PDB entry 8J7A | electron microscopy, 3.06 A resolution | chains B and G of the 16 polymer chains in the assembly

Chain B:
Molecule: Photosystem I P700 chlorophyll a apoprotein A2
From: Arabidopsis thaliana
Notes: EC 1.97.1.12
UniProt: P56767 (PSAB_ARATH); residues 1-734 here = UniProt positions 1-734
Sequence (734 residues; row label = number of the first residue in the row):
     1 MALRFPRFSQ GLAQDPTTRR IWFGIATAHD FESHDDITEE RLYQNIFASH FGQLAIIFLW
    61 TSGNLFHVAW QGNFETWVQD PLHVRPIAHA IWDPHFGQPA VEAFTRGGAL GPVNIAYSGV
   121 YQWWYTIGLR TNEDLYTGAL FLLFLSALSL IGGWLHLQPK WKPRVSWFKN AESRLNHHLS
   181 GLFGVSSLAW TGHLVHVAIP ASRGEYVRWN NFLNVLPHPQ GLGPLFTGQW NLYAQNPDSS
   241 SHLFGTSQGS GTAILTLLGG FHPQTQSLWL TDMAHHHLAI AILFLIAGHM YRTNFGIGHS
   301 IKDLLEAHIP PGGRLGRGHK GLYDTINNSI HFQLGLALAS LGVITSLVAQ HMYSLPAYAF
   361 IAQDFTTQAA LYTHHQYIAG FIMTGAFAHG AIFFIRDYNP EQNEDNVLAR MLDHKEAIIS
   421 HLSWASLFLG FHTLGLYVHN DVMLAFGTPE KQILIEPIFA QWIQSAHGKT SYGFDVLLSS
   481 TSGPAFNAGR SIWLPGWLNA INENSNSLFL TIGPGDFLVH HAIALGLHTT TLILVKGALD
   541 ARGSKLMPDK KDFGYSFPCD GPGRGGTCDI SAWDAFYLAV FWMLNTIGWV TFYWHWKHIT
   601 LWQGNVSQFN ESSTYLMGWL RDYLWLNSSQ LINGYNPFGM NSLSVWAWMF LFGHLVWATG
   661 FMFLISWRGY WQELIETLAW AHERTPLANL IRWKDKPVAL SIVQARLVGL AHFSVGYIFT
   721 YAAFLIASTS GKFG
Not modelled in the structure: 1-2
Curated features (UniProtKB/Swiss-Prot):
  - binding site ([4Fe-4S] cluster): C559, C568
  - binding site (chlorophyll a): H654, M662, Y670
  - binding site (phylloquinone): W671
Ion coordination: chlorophyll a Mg near D93 (its only coordinating residue here)
Ligand contacts:
  - beta-carotene (BCR), molecule 1: I21, I25, I691
  - beta-carotene (BCR), molecule 2: L54, I57, F58, W60, G181, L182, V185, S186
  - beta-carotene (BCR), molecule 3: L65, W123, W124, I127, L129, G138, F141, L142, L145, W209, F212
  - beta-carotene (BCR), molecule 4: L188, L222, L225, L285, I286, H289
  - beta-carotene (BCR), molecule 5: F332, G335, L336, A339, V343, M383, A386, F387, G390, F393, F394, A538
  - beta-carotene (BCR), molecule 6: M411, V535, L539
  - beta-carotene (BCR), molecule 7: F428, L429, H432, T433, L436, I455, F517, H521
  - beta-carotene (BCR), molecule 8: F431, L434, G435, V438
  - beta-carotene (BCR), molecule 9: W648, M649, F652, L674, I675, L678, F719
  - beta-carotene (BCR), molecule 10: T685, P686, L687, A688
  - chlorophyll a isomer (CL0): L620, L624, W625, W657
  - chlorophyll a (CLA), molecule 1: F8, G24, I25, A28, H29, F31, H34, S49, G52, Q53, I56
  - chlorophyll a (CLA), molecule 2: T18, I21, W22, I675, H682, I691, R692, W693, K694, D695, P697, V698
  - chlorophyll a (CLA), molecule 3: W22, F652, L655, V656, T659, M662, F663, L700, V708, A711, H712
  - chlorophyll a (CLA), molecule 4: A26, T27, H29, D30, H331, L334, L338, F381, I382, T384, G385, H389, I392, R396, Y555, W573, F576
  - chlorophyll a (CLA), molecule 5: H29, F31, Y43, I46, S49, H50, Q53, L54, I57, F168, R174, H178, I330, H331, Q333, L334, A337, L338, L341
  - chlorophyll a (CLA), molecule 6: H29, Q53, I56, I57, W60, L341, I378, F381, I382
  - chlorophyll a (CLA), molecule 7: F47, H50, F51, L54, W123, W167, F168, N170, S173, R174, H177, H178, G181, L182, F183, I344, Y358
  - chlorophyll a (CLA), molecule 8: F47, F51, L148, G152, L155, H156, W161, W167
  - chlorophyll a (CLA), molecule 9: F51, F58, I127, G128, L129, D134, T137, G138, F141, L145, L148, S149, S186, A189, W190, G192, H193, H196, V197, V207, R208, W209, F212
  - chlorophyll a (CLA), molecule 10: I57, W60, T61, S118, G119, W123, V185, S186, A189, L341, I344, T345, V348, M352, Y358, L371, H374, H375, I378, I382
  - chlorophyll a (CLA), molecule 11: L59, W60, G63, F66, H67, W70, Q71, H89, A90, W92, L143
  - chlorophyll a (CLA), molecule 12: W60, N64, V68, A88, H89, N114, I115, A116, Y117, S118, V120, V645, W646, M649, F719
  - chlorophyll a (CLA), molecule 13: W60, N64, Y117, S118, A370, T373, H374, Y377, I378, M649, I718, F719, Y721, A722, L725, I726
  - chlorophyll a (CLA), molecule 14: H89, A90, I91, W92, D93, H95, F96, F104, N114, S644, V645, W648
  - chlorophyll a (CLA), molecule 15: W123, T126, I127, F183, S186, S187, W190, M273, H276, H277, I280, I344, L347, V348, M352, A357, Y358
  - chlorophyll a (CLA), molecule 16: W167, N170, S173, H177, T293, N294, F295
  - chlorophyll a (CLA), molecule 17: A171, R174, L175, H178, L179, F183, I301, L305, Y323, I326, N327, L336, A337, S340, L341, I344
  - chlorophyll a (CLA), molecule 18: L175, L179, F183, F284, A287, M290, Y291, I301, L304
  - chlorophyll a (CLA), molecule 19: N176, H177, S180, G181, V185, L285, H289, Y291, T293, F295, I297
  - chlorophyll a (CLA), molecule 20: L188, A189, T191, G192, V195, H196, F212, L213, V215, L216, P217, H218, G221, L222, Y233, L255, L278
  - chlorophyll a (CLA), molecule 21: L225, W230, N231, Y233, A234, L255, T256, L257, H275, L278, A279, I282, I492
  - chlorophyll a (CLA), molecule 22: T256, L257, G259, G260, L268, D272, H275, H276, A279, I280, L283, H351, L355, W493, W497
  - chlorophyll a (CLA), molecule 23: I286, A287, H289, M290, I297, G298, H299
  - chlorophyll a (CLA), molecule 24: I286, M290, H299, D303, L304, A307, H308
  - chlorophyll a (CLA), molecule 25: L304, L305, H308, L315, H319, L322, I326, F332, V407, L408, M411
  - chlorophyll a (CLA), molecule 26: A307, H308, I309, P310, P311, R314, L315
  - chlorophyll a (CLA), molecule 27: R314, L315, V407, R410, M411, H414, A417, I418, H421
  - chlorophyll a (CLA), molecule 28: S340, V343, L347, Q350, H351, Y353, S354, L355, L508, F509
  - chlorophyll a (CLA), molecule 29: V343, S346, L347, Q350, Q376, G380, M383, F387, L527, T530, T531, L534, M583, I587
  - chlorophyll a (CLA), molecule 30: Q350, Y353, Y372, Q376, F459, A460, I463, Q464, F509, L510, I512, H520, I523, L527, V590, Y593, W594, H598
  - chlorophyll a (CLA), molecule 31: A417, H421, W424
  - chlorophyll a (CLA), molecule 32: I418, L422, W424, A524, L527, H528, T531
  - chlorophyll a (CLA), molecule 33: S420, S423, W424, L427, F431
  - chlorophyll a (CLA), molecule 34: S423, S426, L427, G430, F431, L434, L525, L532, I533, L578, F581, W582
  - chlorophyll a (CLA), molecule 35: W424, L427, F428, F431, H432
  - chlorophyll a (CLA), molecule 36: F428, L429, E456, P457, I458, F459, A460, D516, F517, H520, H521, A524, H528
  - chlorophyll a (CLA), molecule 37: H432, G435, L436, V438, H439, V442, M443, K451, I453
  - chlorophyll a (CLA), molecule 38: T433, L434, Y437, V519, A522, L525, N585, W589, F592, L616, W619, L624, S628, I632, F650, H654, W657, Y717, T720, Y721, F724
  - chlorophyll a (CLA), molecule 39: L434, V438, D441, L525, F581, W582, N585, W589, L616, L620, W657, F713
  - chlorophyll a (CLA), molecule 40: I458, F459, W462
  - chlorophyll a (CLA), molecule 41: W462, I463, A466, H467, L477, L478, W493, W497
  - chlorophyll a (CLA), molecule 42: L477, P484, A488, G489, I492, W493
  - chlorophyll a (CLA), molecule 43: W648, L651, F652, H654, L655, W657, A658
  - chlorophyll a (CLA), molecule 44: L655, A658, T659, F661, M662, I665, S666, Y670, W671, L674
  - chlorophyll a (CLA), molecule 45: L678, A681, H682, T685, A688, I691
  - chlorophyll a (CLA), molecule 46: W680, A681, R684, T685, P686
  - chlorophyll a (CLA), molecule 47: P686, L687, I691
  - phylloquinone (PQN): W22, M662, F663, S666, W667, R668, W671, A699, L700, S701, A705
  - 4Fe-4S cluster (SF4): C559, G561, T567, C568, W667, I702, R706

Chain G:
Molecule: Photosystem I reaction center subunit V, chloroplastic
From: Arabidopsis thaliana
UniProt: Q9S7N7 (PSAG_ARATH); numbering as in UniProt (aligned over 1-160)
Sequence (160 residues; each row starts with the number of its first residue):
     1 MATSASALLS PTTFSTAISH KNPNSISFHG LRPLRLGGSS SALPKLSTTG RKSSSAVVRA
    61 ELSPSIVISL STGLSLFLGR FVFFNFQREN VAKQGLPEQN GKTHFEAGDD RAKEYVSLLK
   121 SNDPIGFNIV DVLAWGSIGH IVAYYILATS SNGYDPSFFG
Not modelled in the structure: 1-61, 153-160
Ion coordination: chlorophyll a Mg near D123 (its only coordinating residue here)
Ligand contacts:
  - beta-carotene (BCR), molecule 1: T72, L76, V132, L133, G136, S137, H140, I141, Y144
  - beta-carotene (BCR), molecule 2: Q87, A134, W135, S137, I138, I141
  - chlorophyll a (CLA), molecule 1: S65, I66, L133, H140, Y144
  - chlorophyll a (CLA), molecule 2: L76, F77, R80, F81, S121, N122, D123, P124, F127, N128, I129, V132
  - chlorophyll a (CLA), molecule 3: F83, F86, Q87, N90, V91, Q94
  - chlorophyll a (CLA), molecule 4: F86, N90, Q94, I138, I141
  - chlorophyll a (CLA), molecule 5: D109, R111, Y115
  - chlorophyll a (CLA), molecule 6: Y145, A148, N152
  - chlorophyll a (CLA), molecule 7: Y145, T149, N152

Interface between chain B and chain G:
Contacting residue pairs - 45 pairs, chain B then chain G:
  R164(B) with G108(G), hydrogen bond (side chain-backbone); D110(G), salt bridge
  S166(B) with Q99(G); A107(G); G108(G); D109(G), hydrogen bond (side chain-backbone)
  K169(B) with Q99(G); N100(G); H104(G)
  N170(B) with H104(G); D109(G), hydrogen bond; A112(G)
  E172(B) with P97(G); H104(G), salt bridge
  L225(B) with Y144(G)
  F226(B) with Y144(G), hydrogen bond (backbone-side chain)
  T227(B) with S65(G)
  G228(B) with L147(G)
  W230(B) with Y144(G), hydrophobic; A148(G), hydrophobic
  N231(B) with S151(G), hydrogen bond (side chain-backbone)
  R292(B) with V91(G); G95(G), hydrogen bond (side chain-backbone); L96(G); P97(G)
  N294(B) with R111(G), hydrogen bond (side chain-backbone); A112(G); K113(G), hydrogen bond (side chain-backbone); E114(G); Y115(G), hydrogen bond (backbone-backbone)
  F295(B) with Y115(G), hydrophobic; V130(G)
  G296(B) with V91(G); E114(G)
  I297(B) with Q87(G); V130(G), hydrophobic
  H299(B) with Q94(G)
  S300(B) with Q94(G); G95(G)
  K302(B) with E98(G), salt bridge
  D303(B) with K93(G); Q94(G)
  Y323(B) with E98(G)
  D324(B) with N100(G), hydrogen bond (side chain-backbone)
  N328(B) with N100(G), hydrogen bond
Other interface residues (no listed pair), chain B (27 interface residues in all): W167, A171, Q229, L304
Other interface residues (no listed pair), chain G (29 interface residues in all): G101, L119, A134

In short:
27 residues of chain B face 29 of chain G across their interface; the contacts include 11 hydrogen bonds and 3
salt bridges. Among the polar pairs are R164(B)-D110(G), E172(B)-H104(G) and K302(B)-E98(G).
Chain B is Photosystem I P700 chlorophyll a apoprotein A2 and chain G is Photosystem I reaction center subunit
V, chloroplastic, both from Arabidopsis thaliana; the structure, Coordinates of Cryo-EM structure of the
Arabidopsis thaliana PSI in state 1 (PSI-ST1), was determined by electron microscopy together with 8J7B from
the same study.
